4LWZ - chains A and B; structure by X-ray diffraction, 2.55 A resolution.

== Chain A ==
Protein: Ras-related protein Rab-11A
From: Homo sapiens
Notes: fragment: Dilute domain residues 1456-1848
UniProtKB: P62491 (RB11A_HUMAN); residues 1-177 here = UniProt positions 1-177
Chain sequence (177 residues; each row starts with the number of its first residue):
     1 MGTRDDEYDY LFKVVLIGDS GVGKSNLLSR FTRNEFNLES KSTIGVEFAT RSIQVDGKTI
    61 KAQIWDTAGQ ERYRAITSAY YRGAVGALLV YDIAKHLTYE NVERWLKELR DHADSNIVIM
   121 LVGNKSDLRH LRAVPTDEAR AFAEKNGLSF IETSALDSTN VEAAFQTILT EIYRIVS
Unresolved in the structure: 1-6, 69-73, 174-177
Curated features (UniProtKB/Swiss-Prot):
  - motif: Phe-36 to Glu-47 (Switch 1), Thr-67 to Gly-86 (Switch 2)
  - binding site (GTP): Ser-20, Gly-21, Val-22, Gly-23, Lys-24, Ser-25, Asn-26, Asn-37, Leu-38, Ser-40, Ser-42, Thr-43, Gly-69, Asn-124, Lys-125, Asp-127, Ala-155, Leu-156
  - binding site (Mg(2+)): Ser-25, Thr-43, Asp-66
  - modified residue: Gly-2 (N-acetylglycine)
  - glycosylation: Arg-4 (Microbial infection: N-beta-linked (GlcNAc) arginine)
Metal / ion sites: Mg2+: Ser-25, Thr-43 (together with GDP)
Residues lining bound ligands: GDP (guanosine-5'-diphosphate): Asp-19, Ser-20, Gly-21, Val-22, Gly-23, Lys-24, Ser-25, Asn-26, Phe-36, Asn-37, Leu-38, Ser-40, Lys-41, Thr-43, Asn-124, Lys-125, Asp-127, Leu-128, Ser-154, Ala-155, Leu-156

== Chain B ==
Protein: Unconventional myosin-Vb
From: Homo sapiens
UniProtKB: Q9ULV0 (MYO5B_HUMAN); residues 1456-1848 here = UniProt positions 1456-1848
Chain sequence (427 residues; row label = number of the first residue in the row):
  1422 MRSETMSYYH HHHHHDYDIP TTENLYFQGA MGSMQVTVQR KEKDFQGMLE YHKEDEALLI
  1482 RNLVTDLKPQ MLSGTVPCLP AYILYMCIRH ADYTNDDLKV HSLLTSTING IKKVLKKHND
  1542 DFEMTSFWLS NTCRLLHCLK QYSGDEGFMT QNTAKQNEHC LKNFDLTEYR QVLSDLSIQI
  1602 YQQLIKIAEG VLQPMIVSAM LENESIQGLS GVKPTGYRKR SSSMADGDNS YCLEAIIRQM
  1662 NAFHTVMCDQ GLDPEIILQV FKQLFYMINA VTLNNLLLRK DVCSWSTGMQ LRYNISQLEE
  1722 WLRGRNLHQS GAVQTMEPLI QAAQLLQLKK KTQEDAEAIC SLCTSLSTQQ IVKILNLYTP
  1782 LNEFEERVTV AFIRTIQAQL QERNDPQQLL LDAKHMFPVL FPFNPSSLTM DSIHIPACLN
  1842 LEFLNEV
Unresolved in the structure: 1422-1456, 1628-1650, 1783-1784
Construct notes: expression tag (1422-1455)
Reported in the primary citation:
  - contacts within the chain: His-1522/Tyr-1590 (hydrogen bond)
  - specificity-determining residues: His-1522, Leu-1556 (proposed by the authors, not directly observed)

== How chain A and chain B interact ==
Residue-residue contacts (24; chain A residue first):
  Arg-33(A) / Arg-1724(B)
  Glu-35(A) / Arg-1724(B)  salt bridge
  Ile-44(A) / Gln-1745(B)
  Ile-44(A) / Leu-1749(B)  hydrophobic
  Ile-44(A) / Leu-1763(B)  hydrophobic
  Gly-45(A) / Gln-1748(B)
  Val-46(A) / Met-1710(B)  hydrophobic
  Val-46(A) / Arg-1713(B)
  Val-46(A) / Gln-1748(B)  hydrogen bond (backbone-side chain)
  Phe-48(A) / Met-1710(B)
  Phe-48(A) / Tyr-1714(B)  hydrophobic
  Phe-48(A) / Ser-1717(B)
  Ala-49(A) / Glu-1721(B)
  Thr-50(A) / Tyr-1714(B)
  Thr-50(A) / Gln-1718(B)  hydrogen bond
  Thr-50(A) / Glu-1721(B)  hydrogen bond
  Lys-61(A) / Tyr-1714(B)
  Lys-61(A) / Gln-1718(B)  hydrogen bond
  Gln-63(A) / Tyr-1714(B)  hydrogen bond
  Trp-65(A) / Ile-1627(B)  hydrophobic
  Trp-65(A) / Met-1710(B)  hydrophobic
  Ala-75(A) / Glu-1786(B)
  Ile-76(A) / Gln-1748(B)
  Ala-79(A) / Trp-1706(B)  hydrophobic

== Overview ==
The chain A/chain B interface involves 14 residues from each chain, with 5 hydrogen bonds and 1 salt bridge.
Polar pairs include Glu-35(A)/Arg-1724(B), Val-46(A)/Gln-1748(B) and Thr-50(A)/Gln-1718(B). Chain A binds GDP.
The paper reports specificity determinants His-1522(B) and Leu-1556(B); contacts within the chain involving
Tyr-1590(B) and His-1522(B).
Here chain A is Ras-related protein Rab-11A and chain B is Unconventional myosin-Vb, both from Homo sapiens.
Entry 4LWZ (Crystal structure of Myo5b globular tail domain in complex with inactive Rab11a) was determined by
X-ray diffraction (same publication as 4LX0, 4LX1 and 4LX2).
